Entry 7MTL (X-ray diffraction, 2.45 A resolution); this record covers chains A and C of the 4 polymer chains in the assembly.

== Chain A ==
Name: Colibactin self-protection protein ClbS
Source organism: Escherichia coli
UniProtKB: Q0P7K8 (Q0P7K8_ECOLX); numbering as in UniProt (aligned over 1-170)
Chain sequence (178 residues; row label = number of the first residue in the row):
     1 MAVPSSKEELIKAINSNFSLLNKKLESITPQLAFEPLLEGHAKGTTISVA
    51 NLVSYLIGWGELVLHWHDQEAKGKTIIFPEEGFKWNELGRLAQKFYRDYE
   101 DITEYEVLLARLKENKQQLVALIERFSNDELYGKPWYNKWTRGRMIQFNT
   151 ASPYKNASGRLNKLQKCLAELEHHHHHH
Not modelled in the structure: 1, 170-178
Sequence notes: expression tag (171-178)

== Chain C ==
Molecule: 15-nt DNA strand
Sequence (15 nucleotides; numbered 1 to 15; the number before each row is that of its first residue):
     1 AATTCCCACTTCCAG

== Interface between chain A and chain C ==
Contacting residue pairs (18):
  Trp59(A) with DA2(C), base contact
  Lys84(A) with DT4(C), hydrogen bond to the phosphate; DC5(C), salt bridge to the phosphate
  Trp85(A) with DA1(C), base contact; DA2(C), base contact; DT3(C), sugar contact
  Asn86(A) with DA1(C), hydrogen bond to the base; DT3(C), base contact; DT4(C), sugar contact
  Glu87(A) with DA1(C), base contact
  Leu88(A) with DA1(C), base contact; DA2(C), base contact
  Gly89(A) with DA1(C), base contact
  Trp140(A) with DA2(C), phosphate contact; DT3(C), phosphate contact
  Arg144(A) with DA2(C), hydrogen bond to the sugar
  Phe148(A) with DA2(C), base contact
  Asn149(A) with DA2(C), hydrogen bond to the base
Also at the interface, not in a pair above, chain A (12 interface residues in all): Met145

== In short ==
12 residues of chain A face 5 of chain C across their interface, with 4 hydrogen bonds and 1 salt bridge.
Polar contacts include Asn86(A)-DA1(C), Asn149(A)-DA2(C) and Arg144(A)-DA2(C).
Chain A is Colibactin self-protection protein ClbS (Escherichia coli) and chain C is a 15-nt DNA strand; the
structure, Crystal structure of colibactin self-resistance protein ClbS in complex with a dsDNA, was
determined by X-ray diffraction together with 7MTT from the same study.
